PDB entry 1RAS | X-ray diffraction, 1.70 A resolution | chain A

== Chain A ==
Name: Ribonuclease A
From: Bos taurus
Notes: EC 3.1.27.5
UniProtKB: P61823 (RNAS1_BOVIN); residues 2-124 here correspond to UniProt positions 28-150 (UniProt number = residue number + 26)
Chain sequence (123 residues; row label = number of the first residue in the row):
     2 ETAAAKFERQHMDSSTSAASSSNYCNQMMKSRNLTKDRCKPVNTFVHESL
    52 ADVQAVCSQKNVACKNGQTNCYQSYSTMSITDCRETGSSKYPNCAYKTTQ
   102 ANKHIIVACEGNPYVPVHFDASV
Cystine bridges: Cys-26/Cys-84, Cys-40/Cys-95, Cys-58/Cys-110, Cys-65/Cys-72
Covalently attached groups: 5-(1-sulfonaphthyl)-acetylamino-ethylamine (AEN) linked to His-12
Small-molecule neighbours: 5-(1-sulfonaphthyl)-acetylamino-ethylamine (AEN): Lys-7, Phe-8, Gln-11, Lys-41, Asn-44, Asn-67, Val-118, His-119, Phe-120
Swiss-Prot annotation at these positions:
  - active site: His-12 (Proton acceptor), His-119 (Proton donor)
  - binding site (substrate): Lys-7, Arg-10, Lys-41 to Thr-45, Lys-66, Arg-85
  - glycosylation: Lys-7 (N-linked (Glc) (glycation) lysine), Asn-34 (N-linked (GlcNAc...) asparagine), Lys-37 (N-linked (Glc) (glycation) lysine), Lys-41 (N-linked (Glc) (glycation) lysine)

== Overview ==
5-(1-sulfonaphthyl)-acetylamino-ethylamine is covalently linked to His-12. UniProt lists active-site residues
His-12 and His-119 and 9 substrate-binding residues.
Chain A is Ribonuclease A (Bos taurus); the structure, Crystal structure of a fluorescent derivative of rnase
A, was determined by X-ray diffraction together with 1RAR from the same study.
